Entry 9JA1 (electron microscopy, 2.98 A resolution); this record covers chains A and T of the 14 polymer chains in the assembly.

== Chain A ==
Name: DNA-directed RNA polymerase II subunit RPB1
From: Saccharomyces cerevisiae
Notes: EC 2.7.7.6
UniProtKB: P04050 (RPB1_YEAST); residue numbers follow UniProt; this construct covers 1-1733
Sequence (1733 residues; numbered 1 to 1733; the number before each row is that of its first residue):
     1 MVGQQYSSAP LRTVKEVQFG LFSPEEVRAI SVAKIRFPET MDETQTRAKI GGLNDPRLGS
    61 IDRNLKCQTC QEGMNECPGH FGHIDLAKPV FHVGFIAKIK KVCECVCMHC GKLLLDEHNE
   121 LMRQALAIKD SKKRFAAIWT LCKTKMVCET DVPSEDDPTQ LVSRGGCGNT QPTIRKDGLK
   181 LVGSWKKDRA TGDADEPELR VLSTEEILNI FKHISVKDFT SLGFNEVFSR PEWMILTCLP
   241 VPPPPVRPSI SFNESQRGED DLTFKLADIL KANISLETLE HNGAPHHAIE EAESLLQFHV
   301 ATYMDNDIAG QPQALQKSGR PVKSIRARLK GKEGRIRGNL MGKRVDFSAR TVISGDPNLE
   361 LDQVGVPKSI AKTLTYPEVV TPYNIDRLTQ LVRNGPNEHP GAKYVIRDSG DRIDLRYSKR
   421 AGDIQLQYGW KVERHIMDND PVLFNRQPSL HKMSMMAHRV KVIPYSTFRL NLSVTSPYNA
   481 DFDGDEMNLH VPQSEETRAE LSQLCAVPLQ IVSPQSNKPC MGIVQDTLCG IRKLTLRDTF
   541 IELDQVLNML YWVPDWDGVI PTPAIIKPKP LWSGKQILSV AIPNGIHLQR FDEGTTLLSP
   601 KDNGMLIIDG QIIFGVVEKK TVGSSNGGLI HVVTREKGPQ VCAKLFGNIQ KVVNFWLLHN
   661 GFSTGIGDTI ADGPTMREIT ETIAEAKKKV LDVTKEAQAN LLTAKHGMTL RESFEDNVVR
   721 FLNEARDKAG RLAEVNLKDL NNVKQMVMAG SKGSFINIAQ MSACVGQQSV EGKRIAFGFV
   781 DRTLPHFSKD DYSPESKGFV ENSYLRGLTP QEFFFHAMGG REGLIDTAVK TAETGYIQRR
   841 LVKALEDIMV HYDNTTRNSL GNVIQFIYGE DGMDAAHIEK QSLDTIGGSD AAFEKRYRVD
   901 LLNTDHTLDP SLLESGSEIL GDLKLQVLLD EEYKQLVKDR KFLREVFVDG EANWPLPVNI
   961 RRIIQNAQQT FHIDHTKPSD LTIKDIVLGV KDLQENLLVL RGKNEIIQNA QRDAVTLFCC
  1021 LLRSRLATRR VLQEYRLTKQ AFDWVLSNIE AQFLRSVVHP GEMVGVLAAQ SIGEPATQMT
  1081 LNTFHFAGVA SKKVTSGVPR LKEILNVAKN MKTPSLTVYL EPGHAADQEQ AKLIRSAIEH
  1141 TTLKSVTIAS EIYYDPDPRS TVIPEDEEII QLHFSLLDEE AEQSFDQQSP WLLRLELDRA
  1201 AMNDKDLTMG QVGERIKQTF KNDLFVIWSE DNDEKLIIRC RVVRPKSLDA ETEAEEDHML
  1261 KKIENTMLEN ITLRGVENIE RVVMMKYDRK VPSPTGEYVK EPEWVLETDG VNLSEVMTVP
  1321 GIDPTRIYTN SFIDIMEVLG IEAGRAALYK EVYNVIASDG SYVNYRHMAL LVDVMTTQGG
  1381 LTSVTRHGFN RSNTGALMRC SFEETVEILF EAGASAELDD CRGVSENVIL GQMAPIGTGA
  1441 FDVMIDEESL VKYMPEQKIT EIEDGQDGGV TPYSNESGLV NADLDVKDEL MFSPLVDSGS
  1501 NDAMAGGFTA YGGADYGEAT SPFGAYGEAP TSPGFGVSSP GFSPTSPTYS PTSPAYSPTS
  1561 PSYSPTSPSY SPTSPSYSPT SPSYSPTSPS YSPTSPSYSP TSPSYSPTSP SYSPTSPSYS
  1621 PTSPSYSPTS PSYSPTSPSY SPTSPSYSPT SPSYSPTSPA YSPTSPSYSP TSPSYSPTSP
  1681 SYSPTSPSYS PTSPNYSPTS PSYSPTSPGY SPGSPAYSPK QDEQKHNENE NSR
Unresolved in the structure: 1-2, 156-162, 186-198, 700-709, 1144-1270, 1446-1733
Curated features (UniProtKB/Swiss-Prot):
  - region: Pro248 to Asp260 (Lid loop), Asn306 to Lys323 (Rudder loop), Pro810 to Glu822 (Bridging helix)
  - binding site (Zn(2+)): Cys67, Cys70, Cys77, His80, Cys107, Cys110, Cys148, Cys167
  - binding site (Mg(2+)): Asp481, Asp483, Asp485
  - modified residue: Thr1471 (Phosphothreonine)
  - cross-link (Glycyl lysine isopeptide (Lys-Gly)): Lys695 (interchain with G-Cter in ubiquitin), Lys1246 (interchain with G-Cter in ubiquitin), Lys1350 (interchain with G-Cter in ubiquitin)
  - natural variant: Ser1653 to Pro1659 (deletion: In strain: A364A)
  - mutagenesis: Lys1246 (K1246R: Impairs ubiquitination during transcription stress)

== Chain T ==
Molecule: 74-nt DNA strand
Sequence (74 nucleotides; row label = number of the first residue in the row; numbers below 1 keep their minus sign (DT-22 is residue -22)):
   -22 TTTTTTGATA TTTTTGGATC CCGCTCTGCT CCTTCTCCCA TCCTCTCGAT GGCTATGAGA
    38 TCAACTAGGA ATTC
Unresolved in the structure: -22 to 4, 28-51

== Interface between chain A and chain T ==
Contacting residue pairs (22):
  Ala309(A) with DC14(T), phosphate contact
  Lys332(A) with DC19(T), phosphate contact; DC20(T), salt bridge to the phosphate
  Arg337(A) with DA17(T), salt bridge to the phosphate; DC19(T), salt bridge to the phosphate
  Arg344(A) with DT21(T), salt bridge to the phosphate
  Arg350(A) with DT21(T), sugar contact
  Gln447(A) with DC20(T), sugar contact
  Pro448(A) with DC19(T), base contact
  Ala828(A) with DT18(T), base contact
  Thr831(A) with DT18(T), base contact
  Ala832(A) with DA17(T), phosphate contact; DT18(T), base contact
  Gly835(A) with DT18(T), sugar contact
  Tyr836(A) with DC16(T), phosphate contact; DA17(T), sugar contact; DT18(T), sugar contact
  Arg1386(A) with DC15(T), sugar contact; DC16(T), salt bridge to the phosphate
  Glu1403(A) with DC16(T), phosphate contact
  Glu1404(A) with DC15(T), sugar contact; DC16(T), phosphate contact
Interface residues without a listed pair, chain A (19 interface residues in all): Asn253, Arg326, Thr827, Glu1407
Interface residues without a listed pair, chain T (9 interface residues in all): DT27

== Summary ==
The interface between chain A and chain T involves 19 residues on one side and 9 on the other; the contacts
include 5 salt bridges. Polar contacts include Lys332(A)-DC20(T), Arg337(A)-DA17(T) and Arg337(A)-DC19(T).
Here chain A is DNA-directed RNA polymerase II subunit RPB1 (Saccharomyces cerevisiae) and chain T is a 74-nt
DNA strand. Entry 9JA1 (The RNA polymerase II elongation complex from Saccharomyces cerevisiae) was determined
by electron microscopy together with 9JA0 and 8X7U from the same study.
